Entry 4Y0Y (X-ray diffraction, 1.25 A resolution); this record covers chains E and I.

== Chain E ==
Molecule: Cationic trypsin
From: Bos taurus
Notes: EC 3.4.21.4
Reference sequence: P00760 (TRY1_BOVIN); the author numbering skips numbers that UniProt does not, so the offset changes along the chain: 16-34 = UniProt 24-42; 37-67 = UniProt 43-73; 69-125 = UniProt 74-130; 127-130 = UniProt 131-134; 1 more segments
Amino-acid sequence (223 residues; row label = number of the first residue in the row; note: 5 numbers in that range are skipped by the numbering (no residue carries them; nothing is unmodelled there)):
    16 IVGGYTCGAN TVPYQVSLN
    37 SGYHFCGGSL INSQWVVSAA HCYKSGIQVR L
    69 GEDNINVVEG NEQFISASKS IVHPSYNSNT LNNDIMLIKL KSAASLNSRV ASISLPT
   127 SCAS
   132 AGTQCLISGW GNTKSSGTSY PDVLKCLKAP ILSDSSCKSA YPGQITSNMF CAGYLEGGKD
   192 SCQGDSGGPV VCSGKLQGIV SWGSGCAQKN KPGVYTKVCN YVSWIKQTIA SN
UniProt features mapped onto this chain:
  - active site (Charge relay system): H57, D102, S197
  - binding site (Ca(2+)): E70, N72, V75, E80
  - binding site (substrate): D191, S192, Q194, G195, S197
Disulfides: C22-C157, C42-C58, C128-C230, C136-C203, C168-C182, C193-C217
Bound ions: Ca2+: E70, N72, V75, E80

== Chain I ==
Molecule: Pancreatic trypsin inhibitor
Reference sequence: P00974 (BPT1_BOVIN); residues 1-58 here correspond to UniProt positions 36-93 (UniProt number = residue number + 35)
Amino-acid sequence (58 residues; each row starts with the number of its first residue):
     1 RPDFCLEPPY TGPCKARIIR YFYNAKAGLC QTFVYGGCRA KRNNFKSAED CMRTCGGA
UniProt features mapped onto this chain:
  - site: K15, A16 (Reactive bond for trypsin)
Disulfides: C5-C55, C14-C38, C30-C51

== Interface between chain E and chain I ==
Residue-residue contacts (44):
  Y39(E) - R17(I)
  Y39(E) - I18(I)
  Y39(E) - I19(I)  hydrogen bond (side chain-backbone)
  H40(E) - R17(I)  hydrogen bond (backbone-side chain)
  F41(E) - A16(I)
  F41(E) - R17(I)  hydrogen bond (backbone-backbone)
  C42(E) - A16(I)  hydrophobic
  H57(E) - C14(I)
  H57(E) - K15(I)
  H57(E) - A16(I)
  H57(E) - G36(I)
  H57(E) - G37(I)
  K60(E) - I18(I)
  S96(E) - R39(I)
  N97(E) - R39(I)  hydrogen bond (backbone-side chain)
  L99(E) - C14(I)  hydrophobic
  L99(E) - C38(I)  hydrophobic
  L99(E) - R39(I)
  Y151(E) - R17(I)
  Y151(E) - V34(I)
  D191(E) - K15(I)  salt bridge
  S192(E) - K15(I)  hydrogen bond (backbone-side chain)
  C193(E) - K15(I)
  Q194(E) - T11(I)
  Q194(E) - G12(I)
  Q194(E) - C14(I)  hydrogen bond (side chain-backbone)
  Q194(E) - K15(I)
  Q194(E) - A16(I)
  G195(E) - K15(I)  hydrogen bond (backbone-backbone)
  G195(E) - A16(I)  hydrogen bond (backbone-backbone)
  G195(E) - R17(I)
  D196(E) - K15(I)  hydrogen bond (backbone-backbone)
  S197(E) - K15(I)  hydrogen bond (backbone-backbone)
  S197(E) - A16(I)  hydrogen bond (side chain-backbone)
  V211(E) - K15(I)
  S212(E) - C14(I)
  S212(E) - K15(I)  hydrogen bond (backbone-backbone)
  W213(E) - P13(I)
  W213(E) - C14(I)  hydrophobic
  W213(E) - K15(I)
  G214(E) - P13(I)  hydrogen bond (backbone-backbone)
  G214(E) - K15(I)
  G216(E) - K15(I)
  G224(E) - K15(I)
Interface residues without a listed pair, chain E (25 interface residues in all): Y94, T98

== Summary ==
25 residues of chain E face 14 of chain I across their interface, with 13 hydrogen bonds and 1 salt bridge.
Among the polar pairs are D191(E)-K15(I), Y39(E)-I19(I) and H40(E)-R17(I). From UniProt: 3 active-site
residues, 4 Ca2+-binding residues and 5 substrate-binding residues on chain E.
Here chain E is Cationic trypsin (Bos taurus) and chain I is Pancreatic trypsin inhibitor. Entry 4Y0Y (Trypsin
in complex with with BPTI) was determined by X-ray diffraction, deposited together with 4Y0Z, 4Y10 and 4Y11.
